PDB entry 1QYW | X-ray diffraction, 1.63 A resolution | chain A

Chain A:
Protein: Estradiol 17 beta-dehydrogenase 1
Organism: Homo sapiens
Notes: EC 1.1.1.62
UniProtKB: P14061 (DHB1_HUMAN); numbering as in UniProt (aligned over 1-327)
Amino-acid sequence (327 residues; numbered 1 to 327; the number before each row is that of its first residue):
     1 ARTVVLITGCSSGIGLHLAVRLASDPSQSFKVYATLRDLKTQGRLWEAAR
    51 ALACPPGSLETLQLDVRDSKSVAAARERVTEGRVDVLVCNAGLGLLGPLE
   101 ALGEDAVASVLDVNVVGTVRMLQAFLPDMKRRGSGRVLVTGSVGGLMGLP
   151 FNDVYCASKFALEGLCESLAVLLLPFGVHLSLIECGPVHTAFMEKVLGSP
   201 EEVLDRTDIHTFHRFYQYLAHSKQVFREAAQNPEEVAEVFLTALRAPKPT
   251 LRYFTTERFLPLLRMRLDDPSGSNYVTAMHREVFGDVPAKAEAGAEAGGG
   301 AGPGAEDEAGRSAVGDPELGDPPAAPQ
Disordered / not traced: 191-198, 285-327
Ligand contacts:
  - 5alpha-androstan-3,17-dione (5SD): Val-143, Leu-149, Pro-187, Tyr-218, His-221, Ser-222, Val-225, Phe-226, Phe-259, Met-279, Glu-282, Val-283
  - NADP (NAP; NADP nicotinamide-adenine-dinucleotide phosphate): Gly-9, Cys-10, Ser-11, Ser-12, Gly-13, Arg-37, Thr-41, Leu-64, Asp-65, Val-66, Arg-67, Asn-90, Ala-91, Gly-92, Leu-93, Val-113, Thr-190

Overview:
Ligands of chain A: 5alpha-androstan-3,17-dione and NADP.
Chain A is Estradiol 17 beta-dehydrogenase 1 (Homo sapiens); the structure, Crystal structure of human
estrogenic 17beta-hydroxysteroid dehydrogenase complex with androstanedione and NADP, was determined by X-ray
diffraction together with 1QYV and 1QYX from the same study.
